8UBD - chains A and C of the 9 polymer chains in the assembly; structure by electron microscopy, 3.05 A resolution.

# Chain A
Name: Reverse transcriptase
From: Bordetella phage BPP-1
UniProtKB: Q775D8 (Q775D8_BPBPP); residues 1-328 here = UniProt positions 1-328
Chain sequence (328 residues; numbered 1 to 328; the number before each row is that of its first residue):
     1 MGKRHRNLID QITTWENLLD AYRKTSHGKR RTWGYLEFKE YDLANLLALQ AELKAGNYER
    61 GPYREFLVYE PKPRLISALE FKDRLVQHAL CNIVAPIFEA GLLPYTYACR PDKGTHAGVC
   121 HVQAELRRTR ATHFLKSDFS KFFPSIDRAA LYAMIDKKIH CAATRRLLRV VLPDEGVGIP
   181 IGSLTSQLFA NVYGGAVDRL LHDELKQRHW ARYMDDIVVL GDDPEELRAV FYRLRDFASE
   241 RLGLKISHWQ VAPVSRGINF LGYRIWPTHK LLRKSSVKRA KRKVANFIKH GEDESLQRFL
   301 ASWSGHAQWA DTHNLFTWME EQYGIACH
Not modelled in the structure: 70-72

# Chain C
Name: Avd
From: Bordetella phage BPP-1
UniProtKB: chimeric construct of Q775D7, Q9FA38: residues 1-124 from Q775D7 (Q775D7_BPBPP) positions 1-124 (same numbers); residues 125-290 from Q9FA38 positions 5-170 (UniProt number = residue number - 120)
Chain sequence (290 residues; each row starts with the number of its first residue):
     1 MEPIEEATKC YDQMLIVERY ERVISYLYPI AQSIPRKHGV AREMFLKCLL GQVELFIVAG
    61 KSNQVSKLYA ADAGLAMLRF WLRFLAGIQK PHAMTPHQVE TAQVLIAEVG RILGSWIARV
   121 NRKGTKVQVG EALVGDGNEV AHIDLIIGPR GSPAETAFCN GLVNNKHGFT SLLAVIAPNL
   181 PCKPNTLMFN KVTINDARQA VQMFGPAQHG VAMAVQDAVA EGIIPADEAD DLYVLVGVFI
   241 HWEAADDAKI QKYNYEATKL SIQRAVNGEP KASVVTEQRK SATHPFAANA
Not modelled in the structure: 1-10, 122-290

# How chain A and chain C interact
Residue-residue contacts - 19 pairs, chain A then chain C:
  Trp15(A) - Glu100(C)
  Lys39(A) - Arg83(C)
  Lys39(A) - Gln103(C)
  Glu40(A) - Arg79(C)  salt bridge
  Glu40(A) - Arg83(C)  salt bridge
  Glu40(A) - Gln103(C)  hydrogen bond (backbone-side chain)
  Tyr41(A) - Arg79(C)  hydrogen bond
  Tyr41(A) - Gln103(C)
  Tyr41(A) - Ile106(C)
  Tyr41(A) - Ala107(C)  hydrophobic
  Tyr41(A) - Gly110(C)
  Asp42(A) - Gln103(C)  hydrogen bond
  Leu43(A) - Pro96(C)
  Leu43(A) - Glu100(C)
  Leu43(A) - Gln103(C)  hydrogen bond (backbone-side chain)
  Ala44(A) - Gln103(C)  hydrogen bond (backbone-side chain)
  Ala44(A) - Val104(C)
  Leu47(A) - Glu100(C)
  Leu47(A) - Val104(C)  hydrophobic
Also at the interface, not in a pair above, chain C (10 interface residues in all): Val99

# Summary
8 residues of chain A face 10 of chain C across their interface, with 5 hydrogen bonds and 2 salt bridges.
Among the polar pairs are Glu40(A)-Arg79(C), Glu40(A)-Arg83(C) and Glu40(A)-Gln103(C).
Here chain A is Reverse transcriptase and chain C is Avd, both from Bordetella phage BPP-1. Entry 8UBD
(Diversity-generating retroelement (DGR) ribonucleoprotein reverse transcriptase - Pre-active State 2) was
determined by electron microscopy (same publication as 8UB7, 8UB8, 8UB9, 8UBA, 8UBB, 8UBC, 8UBE and 8UBF).
